PDB entry 5FFO | X-ray diffraction, 3.49 A resolution | chains A and G of the 8 polymer chains in the assembly

# Chain A
Protein: Integrin alpha-V
From: Homo sapiens
UniProtKB: P06756 (ITAV_HUMAN); the construct has insertions or renumbered stretches relative to UniProt, so the offset changes along the chain: 1-399 = UniProt 31-429; 401-598 = UniProt 430-627
Amino-acid sequence (601 residues; row label = number of the first residue in the row):
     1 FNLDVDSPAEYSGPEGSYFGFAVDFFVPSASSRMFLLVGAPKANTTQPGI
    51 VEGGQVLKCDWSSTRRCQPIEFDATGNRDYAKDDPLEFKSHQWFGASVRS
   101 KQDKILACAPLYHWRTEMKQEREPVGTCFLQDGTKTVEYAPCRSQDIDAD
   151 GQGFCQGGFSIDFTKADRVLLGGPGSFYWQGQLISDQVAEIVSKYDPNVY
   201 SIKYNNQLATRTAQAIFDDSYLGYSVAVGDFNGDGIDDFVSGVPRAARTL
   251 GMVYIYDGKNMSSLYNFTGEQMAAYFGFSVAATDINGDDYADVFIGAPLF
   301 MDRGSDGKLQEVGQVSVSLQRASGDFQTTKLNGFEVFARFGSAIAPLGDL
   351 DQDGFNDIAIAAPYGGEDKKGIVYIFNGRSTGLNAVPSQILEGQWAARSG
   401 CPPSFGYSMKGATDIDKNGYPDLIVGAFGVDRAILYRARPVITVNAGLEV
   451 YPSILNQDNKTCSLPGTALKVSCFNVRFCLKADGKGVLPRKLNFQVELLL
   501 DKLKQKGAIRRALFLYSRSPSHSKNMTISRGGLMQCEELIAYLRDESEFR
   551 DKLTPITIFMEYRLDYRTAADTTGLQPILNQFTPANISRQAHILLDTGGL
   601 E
Not modelled in the structure: 62-64, 466-469, 597-601
Disulfides: Cys59-Cys67, Cys108-Cys128, Cys142-Cys155, Cys462-Cys473, Cys479-Cys536
Covalent attachments: N-acetylglucosamine (NAG) linked to Asn44, Asn260, Asn525, Asn586; glycan linked to Asn266, Asn459
Differences from the reference sequence: insertion (400); conflict Cys401 (Met430 in P06756), Thr597 (Cys626 in P06756); expression tag (599-601)
Bound ions: Ca2+ site 1: Asp230, Asn232, Asp234, Ile236, Asp238; Ca2+ site 2: Asp284, Asn286, Asp288, Tyr290, Asp292; Ca2+ site 3: Asp349, Asp351, Asp353, Phe355, Asp357; Ca2+ site 4: Asp414, Asp416, Asn418, Tyr420, Asp422

# Chain G
Protein: Transforming growth factor beta-1
From: Homo sapiens
UniProtKB: P01137 (TGFB1_HUMAN); residues 5-361 here correspond to UniProt positions 34-390 (UniProt number = residue number + 29)
Amino-acid sequence (363 residues; numbered -1 to 361; the number before each row is that of its first residue; numbers below 1 keep their minus sign (Gly-1 is residue -1)):
    -1 GPLSTSKTIDMELVKRKRIEAIRGQILSKLRLASPPSQGEVPPGPLPEAV
    49 LALYNSTRDRVAGESAEPEPEPEADYYAKEVTRVLMVETHNEIYDKFKQS
    99 THSIYMFFQTSELREAVPEPVLLSRAELRLLRLKLKVEQHVELYQKYSQN
   149 SWRYLSNRLLAPSDSPEWLSFDVTGVVRQWLSRGGEIEGFRLSAHCSCDS
   199 RDNTLQVDINGFTTGRRGDLATIHGMNRPFLLLMATPLERAQHLQSSRHR
   249 RALDTNYCFSSTEKNCCVRQLYIDFRKDLGWKWIHEPKGYHANFCLGPCP
   299 YIWSLDTQYSKVLALYNQHNPGASAAPCCVPQALEPLPIVYYVGRKPKVE
   349 QLSNMIVRSCKCS
Not modelled in the structure: -1 to 9, 36-37, 61-71, 197-205, 241-249, 300-323
Disulfides: Cys256-Cys265, Cys264-Cys327, Cys293-Cys358, Cys297-Cys360
Covalent attachments: N-acetylglucosamine (NAG) linked to Asn53
Differences from the reference sequence: expression tag (-1 to 4); conflict Gln107 (Asn136 in P01137), Gln147 (Asn176 in P01137)
UniProt features mapped onto this chain:
  - region: Asp197 to Gly223 (Bowtie tail)
  - motif: Arg215 to Asp217 (Cell attachment site)
  - site: Arg249, Ala250 (Cleavage)
  - glycosylation: Asn53 (N-linked (GlcNAc...) asparagine)
What the authors report for this chain:
  - mutagenesis - L203G/V205G/I207G, V205G/I207G: decreased binding to integrin
  - mutagenesis - L203G/V205G/I207G, V205G/I207G: decreased signaling in response to integrin
  - post-translational modification sites: Asn53

# How chain A and chain G interact
Residue-residue contacts - 7 pairs, chain A then chain G:
  Ala30(A) with Thr260(G)
  Ser31(A) with Lys262(G), hydrogen bond
  Gln102(A) with Phe257(G), hydrogen bond (side chain-backbone); Ser258(G), hydrogen bond (side chain-backbone); Ser259(G)
  Lys165(A) with Asn254(G); Ser258(G)
Interface residues without a listed pair, chain A (7 interface residues in all): Val27, Pro28, Lys101

# Overview
The interface between chain A and chain G involves 7 residues on one side and 6 on the other, with 3 hydrogen
bonds. Polar contacts include Ser31(A)-Lys262(G), Gln102(A)-Phe257(G) and Gln102(A)-Ser258(G). The paper
reports that L203G/V205G/I207G and V205G/I207G of chain G reduce binding to integrin; a modification site at
Asn53(G).
Here chain A is Integrin alpha-V and chain G is Transforming growth factor beta-1, both from Homo sapiens.
Entry 5FFO (Integrin alpha V beta 6 in complex with pro-TGF-beta) was determined by X-ray diffraction.
